PDB entry 7BY0 | electron microscopy, 4.50 A resolution (low resolution: residue-level contacts below are approximate; hydrogen-bond / salt-bridge calls are withheld) | chains C and I of the 12 polymer chains in the assembly

== Chain C ==
Molecule: Histone H2A type 1-B/E
From: Homo sapiens
UniProtKB: P04908 (H2A1B_HUMAN); residues 0-129 here correspond to UniProt positions 1-130 (UniProt number = residue number + 1)
Amino-acid sequence (130 residues; each row starts with the number of its first residue; numbering starts at 0):
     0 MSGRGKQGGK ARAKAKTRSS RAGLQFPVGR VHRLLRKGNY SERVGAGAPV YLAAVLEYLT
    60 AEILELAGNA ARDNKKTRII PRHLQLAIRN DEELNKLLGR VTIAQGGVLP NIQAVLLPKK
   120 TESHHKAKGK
Disordered / not traced: 0-10, 119-129
Curated features (UniProtKB/Swiss-Prot):
  - modified residue: Ser1 (N-acetylserine), Arg3 (Citrulline), Lys5 (N6-(2-hydroxyisobutyryl)lysine), Lys9 (N6-(2-hydroxyisobutyryl)lysine), Lys13 (N6-(beta-hydroxybutyryl)lysine), Lys36 (N6-(2-hydroxyisobutyryl)lysine), Lys74 (N6-(2-hydroxyisobutyryl)lysine), Lys75 (N6-(2-hydroxyisobutyryl)lysine), Lys95 (N6-(2-hydroxyisobutyryl)lysine), Gln104 (N5-methylglutamine), Lys118 (N6-(2-hydroxyisobutyryl)lysine), Lys119 (N6-crotonyllysine), Thr120 (Phosphothreonine), Lys125 (N6-crotonyllysine)
  - cross-link (Glycyl lysine isopeptide (Lys-Gly)): Lys13 (interchain with G-Cter in ubiquitin), Lys15 (interchain with G-Cter in ubiquitin), Lys119 (interchain with G-Cter in ubiquitin)

== Chain I ==
Molecule: 145-nt DNA strand
Sequence (145 nucleotides; each row starts with the number of its first residue):
     1 ATCAGAATCC CGGTGCCGAG GCCGCTCAAT TGGTCGTAGA CAGCTCTAGC ACCGCTTAAA
    61 CGCACGTACG CGCTGTCCCC CGCGTTTTAA CCGCCAAGGG GATTACTCCC TAGTCTCCAG
   121 GCACGTGTCA GATATATACA TCGAT
Disordered / not traced: 1, 145

== Interface between chain C and chain I ==
Residue-residue contacts - 14 pairs, chain C then chain I:
  Ala12(C) with DG32(I)
  Ala14(C) with DT30(I); DT31(I)
  Lys15(C) with DT30(I); DT31(I)
  Thr16(C) with DT30(I)
  Arg17(C) with DT30(I)
  Gly28(C) with DA29(I)
  Arg29(C) with DA29(I)
  Arg32(C) with DA28(I); DA29(I)
  Arg35(C) with DA29(I)
  Arg77(C) with DA19(I); DG20(I)
Also at the interface, not in a pair above, chain C (12 interface residues in all): Lys13, Ser18

== Overview ==
The interface between chain C and chain I involves 12 residues on one side and 7 on the other.
Chain C is Histone H2A type 1-B/E (Homo sapiens) and chain I is a 145-nt DNA strand; the structure, The
cryo-EM structure of CENP-A nucleosome in complex with the phosphorylated CENP-C, was determined by electron
microscopy, deposited together with 7BXT.
